PDB entry 9N1A | X-ray diffraction, 2.13 A resolution | chain A

== Chain A ==
Protein: HrmI
Organism: Streptomyces griseoflavus
Reference sequence: F8S6W0 (F8S6W0_9ACTN); numbering as in UniProt (aligned over 1-349)
Amino-acid sequence (362 residues; each row starts with the number of its first residue):
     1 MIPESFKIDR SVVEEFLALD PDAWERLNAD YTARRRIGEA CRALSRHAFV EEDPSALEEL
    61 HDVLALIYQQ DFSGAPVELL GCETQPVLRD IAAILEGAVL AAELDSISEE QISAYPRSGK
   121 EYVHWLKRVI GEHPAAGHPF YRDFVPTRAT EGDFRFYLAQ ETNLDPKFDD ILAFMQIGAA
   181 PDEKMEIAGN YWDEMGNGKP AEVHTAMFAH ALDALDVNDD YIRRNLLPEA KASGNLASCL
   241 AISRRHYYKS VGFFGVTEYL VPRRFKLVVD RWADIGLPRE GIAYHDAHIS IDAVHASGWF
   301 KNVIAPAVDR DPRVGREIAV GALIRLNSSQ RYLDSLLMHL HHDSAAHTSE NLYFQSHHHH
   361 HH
Disordered / not traced: 1-5, 342-362
Sequence notes: expression tag (350-362)
Bound ions: Fe ion site 1: Glu194, His204, His288; Fe ion site 2: Glu258, Asp292, His295

== Overview ==
Glu194, His204 and His288 form the Fe ion site 1. Glu258, Asp292 and His295 coordinate Fe ion site 2.
Chain A is HrmI (Streptomyces griseoflavus); the structure, crystal structure of diferric HrmI from
Streptomyces griseoflavus, was determined by X-ray diffraction together with 9N1E, 9N1X, 9N2A and 9NH9 from
the same study.
